PDB entry 7YRF | electron microscopy, 2.91 A resolution | chains A and B of the 5 polymer chains in the assembly

== Chain A ==
Molecule: Genome polyprotein
From: Coxsackievirus A16
UniProt: A0A2D2CJS7 (A0A2D2CJS7_9ENTO); numbering as in UniProt (aligned over 73-297)
Amino-acid sequence (225 residues; numbered 73 to 297; the number before each row is that of its first residue):
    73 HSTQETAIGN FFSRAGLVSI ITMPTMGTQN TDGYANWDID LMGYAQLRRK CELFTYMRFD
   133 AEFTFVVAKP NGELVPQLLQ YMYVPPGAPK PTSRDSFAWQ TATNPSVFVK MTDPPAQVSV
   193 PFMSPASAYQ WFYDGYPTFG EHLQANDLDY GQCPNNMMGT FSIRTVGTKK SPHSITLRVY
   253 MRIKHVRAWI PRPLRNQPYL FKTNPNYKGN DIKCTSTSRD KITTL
Sequence notes: conflict Ala107 (Val in A0A2D2CJS7)
Ligand contacts: sphingosine (SPH): Ile111, Asp112, Leu113, Met114, Phe131, Phe135, Phe137, Tyr155, Val179, Val190, Val192, Tyr201, Trp203, Asn228, Met230, Phe233, Met253

== Chain B ==
Molecule: Genome polyprotein
From: Coxsackievirus A16
Notes: EC 3.4.22.29, 3.6.1.15, 3.4.22.28, 2.7.7.48
UniProt: M4TAU2 (M4TAU2_9ENTO); residues 14-323 here = UniProt positions 14-323
Amino-acid sequence (310 residues; numbered 14 to 323; the number before each row is that of its first residue):
    14 ENSNSASEGS TINYTTINYY KDAYAASAGR QDMSQDPKRF TDPVMDVIHE MAPPLKSPSA
    74 EACGYSDRVA QLTIGNSTIT TQEAANIVIA YGEWPEYCPD TDATAVDKPT RPDVSVNRFF
   134 TLDTKSWAKD SKGWYWKFPD VLTEVGVFGQ NAQFHYLYRS GFCVHVQCNA SKFHQGALLV
   194 AVLPEYVLGT IAGGTGNENS HPPYATTQPG QVGAVLTHPY VLDAGIPLSQ LTVCPHQWIN
   254 LRTNNCATII VPYMNTVPFD SALNHCNFGL LVIPVVPLDF NAGATSEIPI TVTIAPMCAE
   314 FAGLRQAVKQ
Unresolved in the structure: 46-82

== Chain A / chain B interface ==
Contacting residue pairs (95):
  Gly81(A) - Gln44(B)
  Thr127(A) - Glu198(B)
  Tyr128(A) - Glu198(B)  hydrogen bond
  Tyr128(A) - Met267(B)
  Tyr128(A) - Asn268(B)
  Tyr128(A) - Thr269(B)
  Arg130(A) - Ala19(B)
  Asp132(A) - Ala19(B)
  Asp132(A) - Tyr37(B)
  Ser191(A) - Tyr37(B)
  Ser191(A) - Ala38(B)
  Pro193(A) - Tyr37(B)
  Ala198(A) - Thr269(B)
  Ser199(A) - Thr269(B)  hydrogen bond (side chain-backbone)
  Ala200(A) - Thr269(B)
  Gln202(A) - Glu198(B)  hydrogen bond
  Gln202(A) - His278(B)
  Phe204(A) - Glu198(B)
  Phe204(A) - Val200(B)  hydrophobic
  Tyr205(A) - Glu198(B)
  Tyr205(A) - Val200(B)
  Asp206(A) - Lys150(B)  salt bridge
  Asp206(A) - Glu198(B)  hydrogen bond (backbone-side chain)
  Asp206(A) - Tyr199(B)
  Asp206(A) - Asn277(B)
  Asp206(A) - His278(B)
  Asp206(A) - Cys279(B)  hydrogen bond (backbone-backbone)
  Gly207(A) - Asn277(B)
  Tyr208(A) - Tyr217(B)
  Tyr208(A) - Thr220(B)  hydrogen bond
  Tyr208(A) - Asn277(B)  hydrogen bond (backbone-side chain)
  Thr210(A) - Asn277(B)  hydrogen bond (backbone-side chain)
  Phe211(A) - Tyr169(B)  hydrophobic
  Phe211(A) - Asn277(B)
  Gly212(A) - Gln323(B)  hydrogen bond (backbone-backbone)
  His214(A) - Tyr217(B)
  Asp219(A) - His214(B)
  Asp219(A) - Pro215(B)
  Asp219(A) - Pro216(B)
  Leu220(A) - His214(B)
  Tyr222(A) - Val200(B)
  Tyr222(A) - Leu201(B)  hydrogen bond (side chain-backbone)
  Tyr222(A) - Thr220(B)
  Lys256(A) - Tyr37(B)  hydrogen bond (side chain-backbone)
  Lys256(A) - Ala38(B)
  Lys256(A) - Ala39(B)  hydrogen bond (side chain-backbone)
  His257(A) - Ser18(B)
  His257(A) - Ala19(B)
  His257(A) - Ser20(B)
  His257(A) - Ser40(B)
  Arg259(A) - Ala19(B)
  Arg259(A) - Gly22(B)
  Arg259(A) - Ser23(B)
  Ile262(A) - Tyr104(B)  hydrophobic
  Ile262(A) - Pro197(B)  hydrophobic
  Ile262(A) - Met267(B)  hydrophobic
  Pro263(A) - Cys247(B)
  Arg264(A) - Leu196(B)
  Arg264(A) - Pro197(B)  hydrogen bond (side chain-backbone)
  Arg264(A) - Glu198(B)  hydrogen bond (side chain-backbone)
  Pro265(A) - Ile239(B)  hydrophobic
  Pro265(A) - Gln243(B)
  Leu266(A) - Pro240(B)
  Leu266(A) - Gln243(B)  hydrogen bond (backbone-side chain)
  Arg267(A) - Ala237(B)  hydrogen bond (side chain-backbone)
  Arg267(A) - Gly238(B)
  Arg267(A) - Ile239(B)
  Asn268(A) - Tyr233(B)
  Asn268(A) - Gly238(B)
  Asn268(A) - Ile239(B)
  Asn268(A) - Pro240(B)
  Gln269(A) - Gly238(B)
  Phe273(A) - Gly209(B)
  Phe273(A) - Glu211(B)
  Phe273(A) - Asn212(B)
  Asn276(A) - Ser213(B)
  Asn276(A) - His214(B)  hydrogen bond
  Asn278(A) - Thr203(B)  hydrogen bond (side chain-backbone)
  Asn278(A) - Ser213(B)
  Tyr279(A) - Thr203(B)
  Tyr279(A) - Ile204(B)
  Tyr279(A) - His231(B)
  Tyr279(A) - Val234(B)
  Tyr279(A) - Asp236(B)  hydrogen bond
  Tyr279(A) - Gly238(B)
  Lys280(A) - Gly207(B)
  Lys280(A) - Thr208(B)
  Gly281(A) - Ile204(B)
  Gly281(A) - Gly207(B)
  Asn282(A) - Gly207(B)  hydrogen bond (side chain-backbone)
  Asn282(A) - Thr208(B)
  Ile284(A) - Tyr233(B)  hydrophobic
  Lys285(A) - Tyr233(B)
  Cys286(A) - Tyr233(B)
  Thr287(A) - Tyr233(B)  hydrogen bond (backbone-side chain)
Interface residues without a listed pair, chain A (53 interface residues in all): Gln76, Val192, Pro209, Glu213, Arg254, Val258, Leu272, Pro277
Interface residues without a listed pair, chain B (58 interface residues in all): Ala36, Ala41, Gly202, Ala205, Gln221, Thr230, Leu244, Val246, Val270

== Overview ==
Chain A and chain B form an interface of 53 and 58 residues respectively, with 21 hydrogen bonds and 1 salt
bridge. Polar contacts include Asp206(A)-Lys150(B), Tyr128(A)-Glu198(B) and Ser199(A)-Thr269(B). Ligands of
chain A: sphingosine.
Here chain A is Genome polyprotein and chain B is Genome polyprotein, both from Coxsackievirus A16. Entry 7YRF
(Cryo-EM structure of compact CA16 empty particle in complex with a neutralizing antibody 8C4) was determined
by electron microscopy together with 7YV2, 7YV7, 7YRH, 7Y7M and 7YMS from the same study.
